PDB entry 6UTH | electron microscopy, 3.40 A resolution | chains I and P of the 35 polymer chains in the assembly

[Chain I]
Molecule: Proteasome subunit beta
Organism: Thermoplasma acidophilum
Notes: EC 3.4.25.1
UniProt: P28061 (PSB_THEAC); residues 1-203 here correspond to UniProt positions 9-211 (UniProt number = residue number + 8)
Amino-acid sequence (203 residues; row label = number of the first residue in the row):
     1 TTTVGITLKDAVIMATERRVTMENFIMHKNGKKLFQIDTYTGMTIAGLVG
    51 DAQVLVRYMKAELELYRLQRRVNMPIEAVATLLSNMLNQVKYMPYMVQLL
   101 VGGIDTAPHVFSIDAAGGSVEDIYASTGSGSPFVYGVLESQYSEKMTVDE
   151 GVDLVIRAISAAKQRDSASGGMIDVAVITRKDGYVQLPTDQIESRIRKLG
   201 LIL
UniProt features mapped onto this chain:
  - active site: Thr1 (Nucleophile)

[Chain P]
Molecule: Proteasome subunit alpha
Organism: Thermoplasma acidophilum
Notes: EC 3.4.25.1
UniProt: P25156 (PSA_THEAC); numbering as in UniProt (aligned over 7-233)
Amino-acid sequence (227 residues; row label = number of the first residue in the row):
     7 AYDRAITVFSPDGRLFQVEYAREAVKKGSTALGMKFANGVLLISDKKVRS
    57 RLIEQNSIEKIQLIDDYVAAVTSGLVADARVLVDFARISAQQEKVTYGSL
   107 VNIENLVKRVADQMQQYTQYGGVRPYGVSLIFAGIDQIGPRLFDCDPAGT
   157 INEYKATAIGSGKDAVVSFLEREYKENLPEKEAVTLGIKALKSSLEEGEE
   207 LKAPEIASITVGNKYRIYDQEEVKKFL
UniProt features mapped onto this chain:
  - mutagenesis: Lys66 (K66A: Prevents PAN to associate with the proteasome and stimulate gate opening), Leu81 (L81A/E/G: Prevents PAN to stimulate gate opening), Val82 (V82A: No effect on PAN's ability to stimulate gate opening; V82D/G: Prevents PAN to stimulate gate opening)
From the paper describing this entry:
  - mutagenesis - K66A: abolished binding to activators (citing earlier work)

[Interface between chain I and chain P]
Pairs across the interface (21):
  Glu62(I) with Tyr103(P), hydrogen bond
  Tyr66(I) with Val107(P)
  Gln69(I) with Glu110(P)
  Arg70(I) with Glu99(P), salt bridge; Val107(P); Asn108(P), hydrogen bond (side chain-backbone); Glu110(P); Asn111(P), hydrogen bond
  Val72(I) with Ile144(P), hydrophobic
  Met74(I) with Tyr103(P), hydrophobic
  Pro75(I) with Val107(P)
  Ala78(I) with Tyr103(P); Val107(P), hydrophobic
  Thr81(I) with Val101(P); Thr102(P); Tyr103(P); Gly104(P)
  Leu82(I) with Thr102(P); Tyr103(P), hydrophobic
  Asn85(I) with Val101(P); Thr102(P)
Interface residues without a listed pair, chain P (11 interface residues in all): Gln143

[In short]
Chain I and chain P each contribute 11 residues to their interface; the contacts include 3 hydrogen bonds and
1 salt bridge. Polar pairs include Arg70(I)-Glu99(P), Glu62(I)-Tyr103(P) and Arg70(I)-Asn108(P). From UniProt:
active-site residue Thr1(I) on chain I; 3 mutagenesis sites on chain P. From the paper: K66A of chain P
abolishes binding to activators.
Here chain I is Proteasome subunit beta and chain P is Proteasome subunit alpha, both from Thermoplasma
acidophilum. Entry 6UTH (Allosteric coupling between alpha-rings of 20S proteasome, 20S proteasome singly
capped with a PA26/E102A_PANc, together with ...) was determined by electron microscopy (same publication as
6UTF, 6UTG, 6UTI and 6UTJ).
